2PY5 - chains Y and A of the 4 polymer chains in the assembly; structure by X-ray diffraction, 1.60 A resolution.

# Chain Y
Molecule: 7-nt DNA strand
Sequence (7 nucleotides; numbered 1 to 7; the number before each row is that of its first residue):
     1 GGACTTT
Unresolved in the structure: 7

# Chain A
Molecule: DNA polymerase
Source organism: Bacillus phage phi29
Notes: EC 2.7.7.7
UniProtKB: P03680 (DPOL_BPPH2); residue numbers follow UniProt; this construct covers 1-575
Amino-acid sequence (575 residues; row label = number of the first residue in the row):
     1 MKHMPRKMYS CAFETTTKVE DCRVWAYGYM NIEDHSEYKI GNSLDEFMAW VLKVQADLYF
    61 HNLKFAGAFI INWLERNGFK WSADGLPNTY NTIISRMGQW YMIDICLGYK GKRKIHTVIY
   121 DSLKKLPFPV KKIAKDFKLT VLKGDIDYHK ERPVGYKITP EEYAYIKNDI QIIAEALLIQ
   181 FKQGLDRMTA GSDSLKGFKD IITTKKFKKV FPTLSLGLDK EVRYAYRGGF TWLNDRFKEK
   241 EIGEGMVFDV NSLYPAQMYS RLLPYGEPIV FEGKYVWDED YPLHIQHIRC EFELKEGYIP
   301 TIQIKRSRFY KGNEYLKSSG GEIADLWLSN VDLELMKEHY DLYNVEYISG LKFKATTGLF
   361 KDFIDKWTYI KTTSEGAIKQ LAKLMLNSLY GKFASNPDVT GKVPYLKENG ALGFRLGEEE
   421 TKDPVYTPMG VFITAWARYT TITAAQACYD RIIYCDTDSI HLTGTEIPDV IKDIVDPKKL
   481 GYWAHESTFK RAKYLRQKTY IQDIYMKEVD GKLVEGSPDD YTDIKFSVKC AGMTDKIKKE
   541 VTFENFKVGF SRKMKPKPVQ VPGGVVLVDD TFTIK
Unresolved in the structure: 1-4, 305-311
Differences from the reference sequence: engineered mutation Ala12 (Asp in P03680), Ala66 (Asp in P03680)
Swiss-Prot annotation at these positions:
  - region: Ser192 to Gly229 (Involved in DNA-binding, coordination between DNA synthesis and degradation and TP interaction), Asp398 to Glu420 (TPR2), Gly563 to Lys575 (Involved in DNA-binding and TP interaction)
  - motif: Tyr454 to Asp458 (YCDTD)
  - binding site (Mg(2+)): Asp145, Asp169, Asp249, Val250, Asp456, Asp458
  - binding site (5-methyl-UTP): Tyr254, Lys371, Lys383, Asp458
  - site: Glu14 (Essential for 3'-5' exonucleolysis), Thr15 (Involved in proofreading function by stabilization of the frayed primer-terminus at the 3'-5' exonuclease active site), Tyr59 (Interaction with the primer terminal protein), His61 (Interaction with the primer terminal protein), Asn62 (Involved in proofreading function by stabilization of the frayed primer-terminus at the 3'-5' exonuclease active site), Phe65 (Binds ssDNA), Phe69 (Interaction with the primer terminal protein), Ile93 (Involved in binding template-primer structures), Ser122 (Binds ssDNA), Leu123 (Binds ssDNA), Tyr148 (Involved in the stabilization of the frayed 3' terminus at the exonuclease active site), Ser252 (Probably involved in binding template-primer structures), Tyr254 (Probably involved in nucleotide binding selection), Thr356 (Binds ssDNA), Ile364 (Involved in the binding of DNA and dNTP), Lys366 (Stabilization of the incoming nucleotide), Lys371 (Interacts with the phosphate groups of the incoming nucleotide), Lys379 (Stabilization of the incoming nucleotide), Lys383 (Probably involved in nucleotide binding selection), Leu384 (Probably involved in positioning the templating nucleotide at the polymerization active site and in controlling nucleotide insertion fidelity) and 9 more in UniProt
  - natural variant: Ala176 (A176R: In mutant TS2(24)), Ala355 (A355V: In mutant TS2(24))
  - mutagenesis: Glu14 (E14A: Strong loss of 3'-5' exonucleolysis), Thr15 (T15I: 95% loss of ssDNA-binding. Decreased in fidelity of DNA replication), Tyr59 (Y59F: Almost no effect on replication activity. About 20% loss of TP-DNA initiation, 20% loss of TP-DNA replication and 10% loss of TP-DNA amplification. Complete loss of interaction with TP ...), His61 (H61L: 5 fold decrease in replication activity. About 85% loss of TP-DNA initiation, 80% loss of TP-DNA replication and complete loss of TP-DNA amplification. Complete loss of interaction with TP ...), Asn62 (N62D/H: 88% loss of ssDNA-binding. Decreased in fidelity of DNA replication), Phe65 (F65S: Loss of capacity to interact with a DNA primer/template structure), Phe69 (F69S: 2 fold decrease in replication activity. About 50% loss of TP-DNA initiation, 40% loss of TP-DNA replication and 60% loss of TP-DNA amplification. Complete loss of interaction with TP ...), Ser122 (S122T: Loss of capacity to interact with a DNA primer/template structure), Leu123 (L123N: Loss of capacity to interact with a DNA primer/template structure), Phe128 (F128A: Slight loss of interaction with TP; F128Y: Almost complete loss of interaction with TP), Lys143 (K143I/R: Strong loss of 3'-5' exonuclease, proofreading and strand-displacement activities), Tyr148 (Y148A: Reduced capacity to stabilize the binding of the primer terminus at the 3'-5' exonuclease active site), 43 further mutagenesis entries in UniProt
What the authors report for this chain:
  - conformationally variable residues (loop rearrangement, order/disorder transition): Thr140 to Asp145, Tyr165, Lys305 to Lys311

# Chain Y / chain A interface
Pairs across the interface (13; chain Y residue first):
  DG1(Y) - Asn313(A)  sugar contact
  DG1(Y) - Ala531(A)  base contact
  DG1(Y) - Gly532(A)  base contact
  DG2(Y) - Asn313(A)  hydrogen bond to the base
  DC4(Y) - Met97(A)  base contact
  DT5(Y) - Lys64(A)  hydrogen bond to the base
  DT5(Y) - Ile94(A)  base contact
  DT5(Y) - Gly98(A)  base contact
  DT5(Y) - Trp100(A)  hydrogen bond to the base
  DT5(Y) - Lys402(A)  salt bridge to the phosphate
  DT5(Y) - Phe414(A)  stacking on the base
  DT5(Y) - Gln560(A)  base contact
  DT6(Y) - Lys407(A)  salt bridge to the phosphate
Also at the interface, not in a pair above, chain Y (6 interface residues in all): DA3
Also at the interface, not in a pair above, chain A (18 interface residues in all): Arg96, Arg496, Lys498, Thr499, Lys557, Lys575

# Summary
Chain Y and chain A form an interface of 6 and 18 residues respectively; the contacts include 3 hydrogen
bonds, 2 salt bridges and 1 aromatic stacking contact. Polar pairs include DG2(Y)-Asn313(A), DT5(Y)-Lys64(A)
and DT5(Y)-Trp100(A). From the paper: conformational variability at Thr140(A), Tyr165(A) and Lys305(A).
Here chain Y is a 7-nt DNA strand and chain A is DNA polymerase (Bacillus phage phi29). Entry 2PY5 (Phi29 DNA
polymerase complexed with single-stranded DNA) was determined by X-ray diffraction together with 2PYJ, 2PYL
and 2PZS from the same study.
